PDB entry 3MK2 | X-ray diffraction, 1.89 A resolution | chain A

Chain A:
Protein: Alkaline phosphatase, placental type
From: Homo sapiens
Notes: EC 3.1.3.1
Reference sequence: P05187 (PPB1_HUMAN); residues 1-481 here correspond to UniProt positions 23-503 (UniProt number = residue number + 22)
Chain sequence (484 residues; row label = number of the first residue in the row):
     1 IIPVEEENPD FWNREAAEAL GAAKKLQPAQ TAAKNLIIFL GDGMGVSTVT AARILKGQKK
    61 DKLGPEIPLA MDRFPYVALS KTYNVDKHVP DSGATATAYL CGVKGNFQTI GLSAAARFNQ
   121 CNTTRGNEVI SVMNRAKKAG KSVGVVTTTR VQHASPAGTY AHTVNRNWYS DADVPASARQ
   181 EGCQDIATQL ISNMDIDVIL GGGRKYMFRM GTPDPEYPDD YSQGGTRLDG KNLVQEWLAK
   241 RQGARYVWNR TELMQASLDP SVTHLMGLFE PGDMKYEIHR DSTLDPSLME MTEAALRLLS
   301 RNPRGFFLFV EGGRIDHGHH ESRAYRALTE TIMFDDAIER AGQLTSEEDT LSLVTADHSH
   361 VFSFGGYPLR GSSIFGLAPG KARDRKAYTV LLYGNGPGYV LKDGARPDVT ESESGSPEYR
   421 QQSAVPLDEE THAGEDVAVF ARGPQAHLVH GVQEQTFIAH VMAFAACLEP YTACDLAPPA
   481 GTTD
Not modelled in the structure: 482-484
Modified / non-standard residues: Ser92 (phosphoserine; SEP)
UniProt features mapped onto this chain:
  - active site: Ser92 (Phosphoserine intermediate)
  - binding site (Mg(2+)): Asp42, Ser155, Glu311
  - binding site (Zn(2+)): Asp42, Ser92, Asp316, His320, Asp357, His358, His432
  - binding site (Ca(2+)): Glu216, Phe269, Glu270, Asp285
  - glycosylation (N-linked (GlcNAc...) asparagine): Asn122, Asn249
Disulfide bonds: Cys121-Cys183, Cys467-Cys474
Glycans and other covalent adducts: N-acetylglucosamine (NAG) linked to Asn122, Asn249
Ion coordination: Zn2+ site 1: Asp42, Ser92, Asp357, His358; Mg2+: Asp42, Ser155, Glu311; Zn2+ site 2: Ser92, Asp316, His320, His432 (together with phenylalanine); Ca2+: Glu216, Phe269, Glu270, Asp285
Small-molecule neighbours:
  - phenylalanine (PHE), molecule 1: Asp91, Ser92, Phe107, Gln108, His153, Arg166, Asp316, His317, His320, Tyr367, Glu429, His432
  - phenylalanine (PHE), molecule 2: Arg250, Leu253, Met254, Ser257, Met289, Glu290, Glu293, Ala294, Arg297, Arg340

Summary:
Ligands of chain A: phenylalanine. N-acetylglucosamine is covalently linked to Asn122 and Asn249. The Zn2+
site 1 is built by Asp42, Ser92, Asp357 and His358. UniProt lists active-site residue Ser92, 3 Mg2+-binding
residues, 7 Zn2+-binding residues and 4 Ca2+-binding residues.
Chain A is Alkaline phosphatase, placental type (Homo sapiens); the structure, Placental alkaline phosphatase
complexed with Phe, was determined by X-ray diffraction (same publication as 3MK0 and 3MK1).
